Entry 3ZE1 (X-ray diffraction, 3.00 A resolution); this record covers chains B and I of the 5 polymer chains in the assembly.

# Chain B
Molecule: Integrin beta-3
Organism: Homo sapiens
UniProt: P05106 (ITB3_HUMAN); residues 1-472 here correspond to UniProt positions 27-498 (UniProt number = residue number + 26)
Sequence (472 residues; row label = number of the first residue in the row):
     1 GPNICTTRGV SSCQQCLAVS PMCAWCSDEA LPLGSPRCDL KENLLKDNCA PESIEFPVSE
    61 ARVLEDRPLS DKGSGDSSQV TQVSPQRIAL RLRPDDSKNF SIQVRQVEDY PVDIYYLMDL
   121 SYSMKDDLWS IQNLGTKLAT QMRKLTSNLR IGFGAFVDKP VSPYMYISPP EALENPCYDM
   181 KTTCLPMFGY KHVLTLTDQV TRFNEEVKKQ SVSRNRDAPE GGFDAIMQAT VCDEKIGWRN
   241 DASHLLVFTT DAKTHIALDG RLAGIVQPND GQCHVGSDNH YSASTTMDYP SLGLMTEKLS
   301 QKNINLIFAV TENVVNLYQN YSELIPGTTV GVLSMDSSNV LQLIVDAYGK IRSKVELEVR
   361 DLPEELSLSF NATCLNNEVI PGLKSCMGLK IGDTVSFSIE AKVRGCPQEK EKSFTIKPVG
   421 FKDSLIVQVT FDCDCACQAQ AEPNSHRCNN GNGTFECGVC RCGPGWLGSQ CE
Not modelled in the structure: 1-2, 467-472
Disulfides: Cys5-Cys23, Cys13-Cys435, Cys16-Cys38, Cys26-Cys49, Cys177-Cys184, Cys232-Cys273, Cys374-Cys386, Cys406-Cys433, Cys437-Cys457, Cys448-Cys460
Covalently attached groups: N-acetylglucosamine (NAG) linked to Asn99, Asn320, Asn371
Metal / ion sites: Mn2+ site 1: Ser121, Ser123, Glu220 (shared with Asp495(I) of chain I); Mn2+ site 2: Ser123, Asp126, Asp127, Asp251; Mn2+ site 3: Asp158, Asn215, Asp217, Pro219, Glu220
Swiss-Prot annotation at these positions:
  - region: Cys177 to Cys184 (Involved in CX3CL1-, NRG1-, FGF1- and IGF1-binding), Gln267 to Met287 (CX3CL1-binding)
  - binding site (Mg(2+)): Ser121, Ser123, Glu220
  - binding site (Ca(2+)): Ser123, Asp126, Asp127, Asp158, Asn215, Asp217, Pro219, Glu220, Asp251, Met335
  - glycosylation (N-linked (GlcNAc...) asparagine): Asn99, Asn320, Asn371, Asn452

# Chain I
Molecule: Rgd peptide
Sequence (6 residues; numbered 492 to 497; the number before each row is that of its first residue):
   492 GRGDSP
Metal / ion sites: Mn2+: Asp495 (shared with Ser121(B), Ser123(B), Glu220(B) of chain B)

# Chain B / chain I interface
Residue-residue contacts (16; chain B residue first):
  Ser121(B) - Asp495(I)  hydrogen bond
  Tyr122(B) - Asp495(I)  hydrogen bond (backbone-side chain)
  Tyr122(B) - Pro497(I)
  Ser123(B) - Asp495(I)  hydrogen bond
  Ser123(B) - Ser496(I)
  Ser123(B) - Pro497(I)
  Asp126(B) - Pro497(I)
  Arg214(B) - Asp495(I)
  Asn215(B) - Asp495(I)  hydrogen bond
  Arg216(B) - Gly494(I)
  Arg216(B) - Asp495(I)  hydrogen bond (backbone-backbone)
  Asp217(B) - Asp495(I)
  Ala218(B) - Arg493(I)
  Ala218(B) - Gly494(I)
  Ala218(B) - Asp495(I)
  Glu220(B) - Asp495(I)

# Summary
The interface between chain B and chain I involves 10 residues on one side and 5 on the other, with 5 hydrogen
bonds. Among the polar pairs are Ser121(B)-Asp495(I), Tyr122(B)-Asp495(I) and Ser123(B)-Asp495(I). Covalently
linked N-acetylglucosamine: at Asn99(B), Asn320(B) and Asn371(B).
Here chain B is Integrin beta-3 (Homo sapiens) and chain I is Rgd peptide. Entry 3ZE1 (Integrin alphaIIB beta3
headpiece and RGD peptide complex) was determined by X-ray diffraction (same publication as 3ZDX, 3ZDY, 3ZDZ,
3ZE0 and 3ZE2).
